PDB entry 4YLI | X-ray diffraction, 2.45 A resolution | chains A and C of the 3 polymer chains in the assembly

Chain A (and C):
Molecule: Collectin-11
From: Homo sapiens
Notes: chain C of this document is another copy of the same molecule, construct and numbering; everything in this record applies to it too
UniProtKB: Q9BWP8 (COL11_HUMAN), isoform Q9BWP8-7; residues 116-270 here correspond to UniProt positions 66-220 (UniProt number = residue number - 50)
Sequence (155 residues; row label = number of the first residue in the row):
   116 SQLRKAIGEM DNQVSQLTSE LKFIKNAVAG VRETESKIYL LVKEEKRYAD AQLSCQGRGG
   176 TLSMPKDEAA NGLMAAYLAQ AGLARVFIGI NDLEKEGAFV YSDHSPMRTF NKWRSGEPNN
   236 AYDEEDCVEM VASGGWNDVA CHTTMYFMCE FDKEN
Not modelled in the structure: 270 (chain C: 116, 270)
Disulfide bonds: Cys170-Cys264, Cys242-Cys256
Bound ions: Ca2+ site 1: Asp207, Glu211, Asn235, Glu240, Asp241; Ca2+ site 2: Glu211, Asp238, Asp241 (together with glycerol); Ca2+ site 3: Glu232, Asn234, Glu240, Asn252, Asp253 (together with glycerol)
Reported in the primary citation:
  - contacts within the chain: Tyr163-Asn206 (hydrogen bond), Gly204-Ser217 (backbone contact)
  - disease-associated variants - S169P, G204S, S217DEL: abolished expression
  - disease-associated variants - S169P, G204S, S217DEL: decreased stability in response to urea

Interface between chain A and chain C:
Contacting residue pairs (20; chain A residue first):
  Leu118(A) with Arg119(C); Ile122(C), hydrophobic
  Ile122(A) with Ile122(C), hydrophobic
  Met125(A) with Asp126(C); Val129(C), hydrophobic
  Val129(A) with Val129(C), hydrophobic
  Leu132(A) with Val129(C); Leu132(C), hydrophobic; Thr133(C)
  Glu135(A) with Leu136(C); Lys140(C)
  Leu136(A) with Leu136(C), hydrophobic
  Phe138(A) with Ile153(C), hydrophobic; Phe266(C), hydrophobic
  Ala142(A) with Leu155(C); Arg173(C), hydrogen bond (backbone-side chain)
  Val143(A) with Ala144(C), hydrophobic
  Lys158(A) with Glu159(C), salt bridge
  Gln195(A) with Lys161(C), hydrogen bond (backbone-side chain)
  Ala196(A) with Glu159(C)
Interface residues without a listed pair, chain A (15 interface residues in all): Gln128, Ile139
Interface residues without a listed pair, chain C (19 interface residues in all): Met125, Ile139, Val146, Glu148

Overview:
Chain A and chain C form an interface of 15 and 19 residues respectively, with 2 hydrogen bonds and 1 salt
bridge. Polar contacts include Lys158(A)-Glu159(C), Ala142(A)-Arg173(C) and Gln195(A)-Lys161(C). From the
paper: S169P, G204S and S217DEL of chain A abolish expression; contacts within the chain involving Tyr163(A),
Asn206(A) and Gly204(A) among others.
Chain A and chain C are both Collectin-11 (Homo sapiens); the structure, CL-K1 trimer, was determined by X-ray
diffraction, deposited together with 4YMD.
